Entry 1VQ7 (X-ray diffraction, 2.50 A resolution); this record covers chains 0 and L of the 32 polymer chains in the assembly.

[Chain 0]
Molecule: 23S ribosomal RNA
Source organism: Haloarcula marismortui
Sequence (2922 nucleotides; row label = number of the first residue in the row):
     2 UUGGCUACUA UGCCAGCUGG UGGAUUGCUC GGCUCAGGCG CUGAUGAAGG ACGUGCCAAG
    62 CUGCGAUAAG CCAUGGGGAG CCGCACGGAG GCGAAGAACC AUGGAUUUCC GAAUGAGAAU
   122 CUCUCUAACA AUUGCUUCGC GCAAUGAGGA ACCCCGAGAA CUGAAACAUC UCAGUAUCGG
   182 GAGGAACAGA AAACGCAAUG UGAUGUCGUU AGUAACCGCG AGUGAACGCG AUACAGCCCA
   242 AACCGAAGCC CUCACGGGCA AUGUGGUGUC AGGGCUACCU CUCAUCAGCC GACCGUCUCG
   302 ACGAAGUCUC UUGGAACAGA GCGUGAUACA GGGUGACAAC CCCGUACUCG AGACCAGUAC
   362 GACGUGCGGU AGUGCCAGAG UAGCGGGGGU UGGAUAUCCC UCGCGAAUAA CGCAGGCAUC
   422 GACUGCGAAG GCUAAACACA ACCUGAGACC GAUAGUGAAC AAGUAGUGUG AACGAACGCU
   482 GCAAAGUACC CUCAGAAGGG AGGCGAAAUA GAGCAUGAAA UCAGUUGGCG AUCGAGCGAC
   542 AGGGCAUACA AGGUCCCUCG ACGAAUGACC GACGCGCGAG CGUCCAGUAA GACUCACGGG
   602 AAGCCGAUGU UCUGUCGUAC GUUUUGAAAA ACGAGCCAGG GAGUGUGUCU GCAUGGCAAG
   662 UCUAACCGGA GUAUCCGGGG AGGCACAGGG AAACCGACAU GGCCGCAGGG CUUUGCCCGA
   722 GGGCCGCCGU CUUCAAGGGC GGGGAGCCAU GUGGACACGA CCCGAAUCCG GACGAUCUAC
   782 GCAUGGACAA GAUGAAGCGU GCCGAAAGGC ACGUGGAAGU CUGUUAGAGU UGGUGUCCUA
   842 CAAUACCCUC UCGUGAUCUA UGUGUAGGGG UGAAAGGCCC AUCGAGUCCG GCAACAGCUG
   902 GUUCCAAUCG AAACAUGUCG AAGCAUGACC UCCGCCGAGG UAGUCUGUGA GGUAGAGCGA
   962 CCGAUUGGUG UGUCCGCCUC CGAGAGGAGU CGGCACACCU GUCAAACUCC AAACUUACAG
  1022 ACGCCGUUUG ACGCGGGGAU UCCGGUGCGC GGGGUAAGCC UGUGUACCAG GAGGGGAACA
  1082 ACCCAGAGAU AGGUUAAGGU CCCCAAGUGU GGAUUAAGUG UAAUCCUCUG AAGGUGGUCU
  1142 CGAGCCCUAG ACAGCCGGGA GGUGAGCUUA GAAGCAGCUA CCCUCUAAGA AAAGCGUAAC
  1202 AGCUUACCGG CCGAGGUUUG AGGCGCCCAA AAUGAUCGGG ACUCAAAUCC ACCACCGAGA
  1262 CCUGUCCGUA CCACUCAUAC UGGUAAUCGA GUAGAUUGGC GCUCUAAUUG GAUGGAAGUA
  1322 GGGGUGAAAA CUCCUAUGGA CCGAUUAGUG ACGAAAAUCC UGGCCAUAGU AGCAGCGAUA
  1382 GUCGGGUGAG AACCCCGACG GCCUAAUGGA UAAGGGUUCC UCAGCACUGC UGAUCAGCUG
  1442 AGGGUUAGCC GGUCCUAAGU CAUACCGCAA CUCGACUAUG ACGAAAUGGG AAACGGGUUA
  1502 AUAUUCCCGU GCCACUAUGC AGUGAAAGUU GACGCCCUGG GGUCGAUCAC GCUGGGCAUU
  1562 CGCCCAGUCG AACCGUCCAA CUCCGUGGAA GCCGUAAUGG CAGGAAGCGG ACGAACGGCG
  1622 GCAUAGGGAA ACGUGAUUCA ACCUGGGGCC CAUGAAAAGA CGAGCAUAGU GUCCGUACCG
  1682 AGAACCGACA CAGGUGUCCA UGGCGGCGAA AGCCAAGGCC UGUCGGGAGC AACCAACGUU
  1742 AGGGAAUUCG GCAAGUUAGU CCCGUACCUU CGGAAGAAGG GAUGCCUGCU CCGGAACGGA
  1802 GCAGGUCGCA GUGACUCGGA AGCUCGGACU GUCUAGUAAC AACAUAGGUG ACCGCAAAUC
  1862 CGCAAGGACU CGUACGGUCA CUGAAUCCUG CCCAGUGCAG GUAUCUGAAC ACCUCGUACA
  1922 AGAGGACGAA GGACCUGUCA ACGGCGGGGG UAACUAUGAC CCUCUUAAGG UAGCGUAGUA
  1982 CCUUGCCGCA UCAGUAGCGG CUUGCAUGAA UGGAUUAACC AGAGCUUCAC UGUCCCAACG
  2042 UUGGGCCCGG UGAACUGUAC AUUCCAGUGC GGAGUCUGGA GACACCCAGG GGGAAGCGAA
  2102 GACCCUAUGG AGCUUUACUG CAGGCUGUCG CUGAGACGUG GUCGCCGAUG UGCAGCAUAG
  2162 GUAGGAGACA CUACACAGGU ACCCGCGCUA GCGGGCCACC GAGUCAACAG UGAAAUACUA
  2222 CCCGUCGGUG ACUGCGACUC UCACUCCGGG AGGAGGACAC CGAUAGCCGG GCAGUUUGAC
  2282 UGGGGCGGUA CGCGCUCGAA AAGAUAUCGA GCGCGCCCUA UGGCUAUCUC AGCCGGGACA
  2342 GAGACCCGGC GAAGAGUGCA AGAGCAAAAG AUAGCUUGAC AGUGUUCUUC CCAACGAGGA
  2402 ACGCUGACGC GAAAGCGUGG UCUAGCGAAC CAAUUAGCCU GCUUGAUGCG GGCAAUUGAU
  2462 GACAGAAAAG CUACCCUAGG GAUAACAGAG UCGUCACUCG CAAGAGCACA UAUCGACCGA
  2522 GUGGCUUGCU ACCUCGAUGU CGGUUCCCUC CAUCCUGCCC GUGCAGAAGC GGGCAAGGGU
  2582 GAGGUUGUUC GCCUAUUAAA GGAGGUCGUG AGCUGGGUUU AGACCGUCGU GAGACAGGUC
  2642 GGCUGCUAUC UACUGGGUGU GUAAUGGUGU CUGACAAGAA CGACCGUAUA GUACGAGAGG
  2702 AACUACGGUU GGUGGCCACU GGUGUACCGG UUGUUCGAGA GAGCACGUGC CGGGUAGCCA
  2762 CGCCACACGG GGUAAGAGCU GAACGCAUCU AAGCUCGAAA CCCACUUGGA AAAGAGACAC
  2822 CGCCGAGGUC CCGCGUACAA GACGCGGUCG AUAGACUCGG GGUGUGCGCG UCGAGGUAAC
  2882 GAGACGUUAA GCCCACGAGC ACUAACAGAC CAAAGCCAUC AU
Unresolved in the structure: 2-9, 126-127, 715, 971-998, 1560, 1952-1963, 2137-2236, 2339-2343, 2665-2666, 2915-2923
Sequence notes: modified residue (628, 2587-2588, 2619, 2621)
Modified residues: 1MA (6-hydro-1-methyladenosine-5'-monophosphate) at position 628, OMU (o2'-methyluridine 5'-monophosphate) at position 2587, OMG (o2'-methylguanosine-5'-monophosphate) at position 2588, UR3 (3-methyluridine-5'-monophoshate) at position 2619, PSU (pseudouridine-5'-monophosphate) at position 2621
Ion coordination: Na+ site 1 near U12 (its only coordinating residue here); Mg2+ site 1 near G28 (its only coordinating residue here); Na+ site 2: C40, G41, A442; Na+ site 3: G56, A59, G61; Na+ site 4 near U108 (its only coordinating residue here); Mg2+ site 2 near U115 (its only coordinating residue here); Na+ site 5: C130, U146; Na+ site 6: C141, G142; Mg2+ site 3: C162, U2276; K+ site 1: U163, U172; Mg2+ site 4: A165, A167, C168; Na+ site 7: A165, A166, A167; 86 more Mg2+ sites not listed; 61 more Na+ sites not listed; 2 more K+ sites not listed

[Chain L]
Protein: 50S ribosomal protein L15P
Source organism: Haloarcula marismortui
UniProtKB: P12737 (RL15_HALMA); numbering as in UniProt (aligned over 0-164)
Sequence (165 residues; numbered 0 to 164; the number before each row is that of its first residue; numbering starts at 0):
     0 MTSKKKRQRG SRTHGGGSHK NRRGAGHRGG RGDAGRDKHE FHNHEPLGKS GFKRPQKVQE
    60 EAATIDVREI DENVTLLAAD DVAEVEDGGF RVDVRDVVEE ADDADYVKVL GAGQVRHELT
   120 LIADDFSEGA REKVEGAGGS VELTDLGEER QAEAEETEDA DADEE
Unresolved in the structure: 0, 84-88, 151-164
Ion coordination: Na+ site 1: Gly14 (shared with A1040(0), A1296(0) of chain 0); Na+ site 2: Gly29, Ala33; Na+ site 3: Asp36 (shared with G2466(0) of chain 0)

[How chain 0 and chain L interact]
Residue-residue contacts (173):
  G164(0) - Arg30(L)  phosphate contact
  A165(0) - Gly29(L)  phosphate contact
  A165(0) - Arg30(L)  hydrogen bond to the phosphate
  A165(0) - Ala33(L)  phosphate contact
  A166(0) - Ala24(L)  base contact
  A166(0) - Gly25(L)  base contact
  A166(0) - Gly28(L)  base contact
  A166(0) - Gly29(L)  hydrogen bond to the base
  A166(0) - Ala33(L)  phosphate contact
  A166(0) - Gly34(L)  hydrogen bond to the phosphate
  A166(0) - His38(L)  base contact
  G196(0) - Lys56(L)  hydrogen bond to the sugar
  C197(0) - Lys56(L)  phosphate contact
  U214(0) - Gln55(L)  sugar contact
  A215(0) - Lys52(L)  salt bridge to the phosphate
  A215(0) - Gln55(L)  sugar contact
  A216(0) - Lys52(L)  salt bridge to the phosphate
  C220(0) - Lys48(L)  sugar contact
  G221(0) - Arg35(L)  phosphate contact
  G221(0) - Leu46(L)  phosphate contact
  G221(0) - Gly47(L)  hydrogen bond to the phosphate
  A222(0) - Asp32(L)  phosphate contact
  A222(0) - Arg35(L)  salt bridge to the phosphate
  G223(0) - Gly31(L)  phosphate contact
  G223(0) - Asp32(L)  hydrogen bond to the phosphate
  A226(0) - Gln55(L)  base contact
  G416(0) - Lys56(L)  phosphate contact
  G417(0) - Lys56(L)  salt bridge to the phosphate
  U623(0) - Arg11(L)  hydrogen bond to the phosphate
  U624(0) - Arg11(L)  salt bridge to the phosphate
  U624(0) - His18(L)  salt bridge to the phosphate
  U624(0) - Lys19(L)  hydrogen bond to the phosphate
  U625(0) - Lys19(L)  salt bridge to the phosphate
  G644(0) - Lys4(L)  sugar contact
  G644(0) - Arg8(L)  salt bridge to the phosphate
  G644(0) - His13(L)  base contact
  G644(0) - Arg21(L)  hydrogen bond to the base
  U645(0) - Lys4(L)  salt bridge to the phosphate
  C687(0) - Glu99(L)  base contact
  A688(0) - Asp65(L)  hydrogen bond to the base
  A688(0) - Leu109(L)  base contact
  A688(0) - Ala111(L)  base contact
  A692(0) - Gly50(L)  sugar contact
  A692(0) - Phe51(L)  hydrogen bond to the sugar
  A693(0) - Phe51(L)  sugar contact
  A693(0) - Arg53(L)  phosphate contact
  A694(0) - Arg53(L)  salt bridge to the phosphate
  G697(0) - Thr63(L)  base contact
  G697(0) - Lys107(L)  salt bridge to the phosphate
  G697(0) - Leu109(L)  base contact
  G697(0) - Ser126(L)  phosphate contact
  G697(0) - Glu127(L)  hydrogen bond to the phosphate
  A698(0) - Leu109(L)  phosphate contact
  A698(0) - Gly110(L)  hydrogen bond to the phosphate
  A698(0) - Ala111(L)  sugar contact
  A698(0) - Ser126(L)  hydrogen bond to the phosphate
  A698(0) - Gly128(L)  phosphate contact
  C699(0) - Gly110(L)  phosphate contact
  C699(0) - Ala111(L)  phosphate contact
  C699(0) - Gly112(L)  hydrogen bond to the phosphate
  C699(0) - Lys132(L)  salt bridge to the phosphate
  A700(0) - Arg67(L)  base contact
  A700(0) - Asp70(L)  hydrogen bond to the base
  A700(0) - Glu71(L)  base contact
  A700(0) - Gly112(L)  phosphate contact
  A700(0) - Gln113(L)  hydrogen bond to the base
  A700(0) - Val114(L)  base contact
  A700(0) - Arg115(L)  base contact
  U701(0) - Gln113(L)  hydrogen bond to the phosphate
  G745(0) - Arg67(L)  base contact
  G745(0) - Glu71(L)  hydrogen bond to the base
  G754(0) - Lys3(L)  phosphate contact
  G754(0) - Lys4(L)  salt bridge to the phosphate
  G755(0) - Lys3(L)  salt bridge to the phosphate
  C757(0) - Arg27(L)  phosphate contact
  C757(0) - Gly31(L)  hydrogen bond to the phosphate
  A758(0) - Arg27(L)  salt bridge to the phosphate
  A758(0) - Arg30(L)  phosphate contact
  A758(0) - Gly31(L)  hydrogen bond to the phosphate
  C759(0) - Arg30(L)  salt bridge to the phosphate
  A761(0) - Arg30(L)  salt bridge to the phosphate
  C762(0) - Arg21(L)  hydrogen bond to the base
  C896(0) - Arg30(L)  hydrogen bond to the phosphate
  A897(0) - Gly23(L)  phosphate contact
  A897(0) - Ala24(L)  hydrogen bond to the phosphate
  A897(0) - Arg30(L)  salt bridge to the phosphate
  G898(0) - Arg22(L)  phosphate contact
  G898(0) - Gly23(L)  hydrogen bond to the phosphate
  G898(0) - Ala24(L)  phosphate contact
  G898(0) - Gly25(L)  hydrogen bond to the phosphate
  G898(0) - His26(L)  phosphate contact
  C899(0) - Arg22(L)  salt bridge to the phosphate
  U900(0) - Lys19(L)  salt bridge to the phosphate
  U900(0) - Arg22(L)  salt bridge to the phosphate
  G901(0) - His18(L)  salt bridge to the phosphate
  G901(0) - Lys19(L)  phosphate contact
  G902(0) - Arg11(L)  salt bridge to the phosphate
  G902(0) - His18(L)  salt bridge to the phosphate
  U903(0) - Arg11(L)  salt bridge to the phosphate
  U903(0) - Thr12(L)  base contact
  U903(0) - His18(L)  base contact
  U904(0) - Gln7(L)  phosphate contact
  U904(0) - Arg8(L)  hydrogen bond to the base
  U904(0) - Gly9(L)  hydrogen bond to the phosphate
  U904(0) - Ser10(L)  hydrogen bond to the phosphate
  U904(0) - Arg11(L)  hydrogen bond to the phosphate
  C905(0) - Lys5(L)  hydrogen bond to the base
  C905(0) - Arg6(L)  base contact
  C905(0) - Arg8(L)  sugar contact
  C906(0) - Arg6(L)  base contact
  A907(0) - Arg6(L)  base contact
  G918(0) - His38(L)  hydrogen bond to the base
  U919(0) - Lys37(L)  hydrogen bond to the phosphate
  U919(0) - His38(L)  sugar contact
  C920(0) - Lys37(L)  salt bridge to the phosphate
  G924(0) - Gly25(L)  hydrogen bond to the sugar
  G924(0) - His38(L)  base contact
  C925(0) - Gly25(L)  phosphate contact
  C925(0) - His26(L)  salt bridge to the phosphate
  C925(0) - Gly28(L)  sugar contact
  C925(0) - His38(L)  base contact
  C925(0) - Glu39(L)  hydrogen bond to the sugar
  A926(0) - His38(L)  sugar contact
  A926(0) - Glu39(L)  sugar contact
  A926(0) - His41(L)  hydrogen bond to the base
  U927(0) - His41(L)  hydrogen bond to the sugar
  U927(0) - Asn42(L)  sugar contact
  G1039(0) - Lys3(L)  sugar contact
  U1041(0) - Gly14(L)  sugar contact
  U1041(0) - Gly15(L)  sugar contact
  U1041(0) - Gly16(L)  phosphate contact
  U1042(0) - Ser17(L)  hydrogen bond to the phosphate
  U1042(0) - Asn20(L)  hydrogen bond to the phosphate
  A1294(0) - Gly16(L)  phosphate contact
  G1295(0) - Thr12(L)  hydrogen bond to the phosphate
  G1295(0) - Gly14(L)  hydrogen bond to the phosphate
  G1295(0) - Gly15(L)  hydrogen bond to the phosphate
  G1295(0) - Gly16(L)  hydrogen bond to the phosphate
  A1296(0) - Lys3(L)  salt bridge to the phosphate
  U1297(0) - Lys3(L)  salt bridge to the phosphate
  U1298(0) - Arg6(L)  hydrogen bond to the base
  G1299(0) - Thr1(L)  phosphate contact
  G1299(0) - Arg6(L)  hydrogen bond to the base
  G1300(0) - Thr1(L)  hydrogen bond to the base
  C1301(0) - Lys5(L)  base contact
  G1302(0) - Lys5(L)  hydrogen bond to the base
  C1353(0) - Lys5(L)  hydrogen bond to the base
  G1354(0) - Lys5(L)  hydrogen bond to the base
  G1354(0) - Arg8(L)  salt bridge to the phosphate
  C2396(0) - Phe40(L)  sugar contact
  A2430(0) - Leu46(L)  sugar contact
  A2430(0) - Gly47(L)  hydrogen bond to the sugar
  C2431(0) - Gly47(L)  phosphate contact
  C2431(0) - Lys48(L)  hydrogen bond to the phosphate
  C2432(0) - Lys48(L)  salt bridge to the phosphate
  U2441(0) - Phe51(L)  sugar contact
  U2441(0) - Arg53(L)  hydrogen bond to the phosphate
  G2442(0) - Arg53(L)  salt bridge to the phosphate
  G2442(0) - Pro54(L)  sugar contact
  G2442(0) - Val57(L)  phosphate contact
  C2443(0) - Pro54(L)  base contact
  C2443(0) - Lys56(L)  hydrogen bond to the phosphate
  C2443(0) - Val57(L)  sugar contact
  U2444(0) - Lys56(L)  salt bridge to the phosphate
  G2452(0) - Phe51(L)  base contact
  G2453(0) - Gly50(L)  hydrogen bond to the phosphate
  G2453(0) - Phe51(L)  sugar contact
  C2454(0) - Ser49(L)  phosphate contact
  C2454(0) - Gly50(L)  hydrogen bond to the phosphate
  A2465(0) - Phe40(L)  base contact
  G2466(0) - Asp36(L)  phosphate contact
  G2466(0) - Lys37(L)  salt bridge to the phosphate
  A2467(0) - Lys37(L)  salt bridge to the phosphate
Other interface residues (no listed pair), chain 0 (91 interface residues in all): A227, C696, U753, A1040, C2440, A2483
Other interface residues (no listed pair), chain L (74 interface residues in all): Ser2, Phe125, Arg149

[Summary]
91 residues of chain 0 face 74 of chain L across their interface, with 55 hydrogen bonds and 35 salt bridges.
Among the polar pairs are A166(0)-Gly29(L), G644(0)-Arg21(L) and A688(0)-Asp65(L). C40(0), G41(0) and A442(0)
coordinate Na+ site 2.
Here chain 0 is 23S ribosomal RNA and chain L is 50S ribosomal protein L15P, both from Haloarcula marismortui.
Entry 1VQ7 (The structure of the transition state analogue "DCA" bound to the large ribosomal subunit of
haloarcula ...) was determined by X-ray diffraction together with 1VQ6 and 1VQN from the same study.
